PDB entry 5MFJ | X-ray diffraction, 1.53 A resolution | chains A and D of the 4 polymer chains in the assembly

[Chain A]
Molecule: YIII(Dq.V2)4CqI
Source organism: synthetic construct
Chain sequence (243 residues; numbered 8 to 250; the number before each row is that of its first residue):
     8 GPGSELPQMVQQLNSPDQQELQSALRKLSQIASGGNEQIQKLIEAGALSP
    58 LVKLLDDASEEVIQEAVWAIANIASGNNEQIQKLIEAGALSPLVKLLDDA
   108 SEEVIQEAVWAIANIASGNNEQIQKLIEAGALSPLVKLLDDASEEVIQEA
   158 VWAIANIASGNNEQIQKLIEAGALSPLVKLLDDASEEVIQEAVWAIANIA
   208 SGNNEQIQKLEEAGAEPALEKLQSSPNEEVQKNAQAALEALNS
Unresolved in the structure: 8-11

[Chain D]
Molecule: (KR)5
Chain sequence (10 residues; row label = number of the first residue in the row):
     1 KRKRKRKRKR

[How chain A and chain D interact]
Pairs across the interface (30; chain A residue first):
  Ser40(A) - Arg4(D)  hydrogen bond (backbone-side chain)
  Glu72(A) - Lys7(D)  salt bridge
  Trp75(A) - Lys5(D)
  Trp75(A) - Arg6(D)
  Trp75(A) - Lys7(D)
  Asn79(A) - Arg4(D)
  Ala81(A) - Arg2(D)
  Ser82(A) - Arg2(D)
  Ser82(A) - Lys3(D)
  Ser82(A) - Arg4(D)
  Gly83(A) - Arg2(D)  hydrogen bond (backbone-side chain)
  Asn84(A) - Arg2(D)
  Asn85(A) - Arg2(D)  hydrogen bond
  Ile88(A) - Arg2(D)
  Glu110(A) - Lys9(D)  salt bridge
  Gln113(A) - Lys5(D)
  Glu114(A) - Lys5(D)
  Trp117(A) - Lys3(D)  hydrogen bond (side chain-backbone)
  Trp117(A) - Arg4(D)
  Trp117(A) - Lys5(D)
  Asn121(A) - Lys3(D)  hydrogen bond (side chain-backbone)
  Ser124(A) - Lys1(D)
  Ser124(A) - Arg2(D)  hydrogen bond (backbone-side chain)
  Gly125(A) - Arg2(D)
  Glu152(A) - Arg8(D)  salt bridge
  Glu156(A) - Lys5(D)  salt bridge
  Trp159(A) - Lys1(D)  hydrogen bond (side chain-backbone)
  Trp159(A) - Lys3(D)
  Asn163(A) - Lys1(D)  hydrogen bond (side chain-backbone)
  Glu198(A) - Lys1(D)  salt bridge
Interface residues without a listed pair, chain A (25 interface residues in all): Gly42, Ala120, Trp201

[In short]
Chain A and chain D form an interface of 25 and 9 residues respectively, with 8 hydrogen bonds and 5 salt
bridges. Polar pairs include Glu72(A)-Lys7(D), Glu110(A)-Lys9(D) and Glu152(A)-Arg8(D).
Here chain A is YIII(Dq.V2)4CqI (synthetic construct) and chain D is (KR)5. Entry 5MFJ (Designed armadillo
repeat protein YIII(Dq.V2)4CqI in complex with peptide (KR)5) was determined by X-ray diffraction (same
publication as 5MFF, 5MFG, 5MFH, 5MFI and 5MFK).
